Entry 5L3Q (X-ray diffraction, 3.20 A resolution); this record covers chains A and B.

Chain A:
Name: Signal recognition particle 54 kDa protein
Source organism: Homo sapiens
UniProtKB: P61011 (SRP54_HUMAN); residue numbers follow UniProt; this construct covers 1-436
Sequence (442 residues; each row starts with the number of its first residue; numbers below 1 keep their minus sign (His-5 is residue -5)):
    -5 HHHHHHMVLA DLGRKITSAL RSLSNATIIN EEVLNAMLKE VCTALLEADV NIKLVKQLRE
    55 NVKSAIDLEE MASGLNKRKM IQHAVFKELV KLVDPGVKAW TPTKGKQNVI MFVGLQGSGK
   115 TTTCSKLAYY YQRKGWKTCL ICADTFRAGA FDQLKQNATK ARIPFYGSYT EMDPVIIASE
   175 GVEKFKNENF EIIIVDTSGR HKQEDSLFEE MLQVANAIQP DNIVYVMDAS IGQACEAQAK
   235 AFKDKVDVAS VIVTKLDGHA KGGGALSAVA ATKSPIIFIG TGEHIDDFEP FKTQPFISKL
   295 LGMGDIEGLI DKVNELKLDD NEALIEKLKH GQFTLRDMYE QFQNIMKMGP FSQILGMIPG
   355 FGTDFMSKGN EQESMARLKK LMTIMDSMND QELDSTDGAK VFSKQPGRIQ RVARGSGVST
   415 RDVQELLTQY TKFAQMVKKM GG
Not modelled in the structure: -5 to 23, 62-69, 297-436
Construct notes: expression tag (-5 to 0)
Swiss-Prot annotation at these positions:
  - binding site (GTP): Gly108 to Thr115, Asp190 to Arg194, Thr248 to Asp251
  - natural variant: Gly113 (G113R: In SCN8), Thr115 (T115A: In SCN8), Thr117 (deletion: In SCN8), Cys118 (C118Y: In SCN8), Cys136 (C136Y: In SCN8), Ala223 (A223D: In SCN8), Gly226 (G226E: In SCN8), Gly274 (G274D: In SCN8)
Metal / ion sites: Mg2+: Thr115 (together with GMP-PNP)
Ligand contacts:
  - GMP-PNP (GNP; phosphoaminophosphonic acid-guanylate ester), molecule 1: Leu109, Gln110, Gly111, Ser112, Gly113, Lys114, Thr115, Thr116, Lys120, Asp138, Arg141, Gln147, Ser192, Gly193, Thr248, Lys249, Asp251, Gly274, Thr275, Gly276, Glu277
  - GMP-PNP (GNP), molecule 2: Gln110, Gly111, Arg141, His195

Chain B:
Name: Signal recognition particle receptor subunit alpha
Source organism: Homo sapiens
UniProtKB: P08240 (SRPRA_HUMAN); residue numbers follow UniProt; this construct covers 1-638
Sequence (638 residues; numbered 1 to 638; the number before each row is that of its first residue):
     1 MLDFFTIFSK GGLVLWCFQG VSDSCTGPVN ALIRSVLLQE RGGNNSFTHE ALTLKYKLDN
    61 QFELVFVVGF QKILTLTYVD KLIDDVHRLF RDKYRTEIQQ QSALSLLNGT FDFQNDFLRL
   121 LREAEESSKI RAPTTMKKFE DSEKAKKPVR SMIETRGEKP KEKAKNSKKK GAKKEGSDGP
   181 LATSKPVPAE KSGLPVGPEN GVELSKEELI RRKREEFIQK HGRGMEKSNK STKSDAPKEK
   241 GKKAPRVWEL GGCANKEVLD YSTPTTNGTP EAALSEDINL IRGTGSGGQL QDLDCSSSDD
   301 EGAAQNSTKP SATKGTLGGM FGMLKGLVGS KSLSREDMES VLDKMRDHLI AKNVAADIAV
   361 QLCESVANKL EGKVMGTFST VTSTVKQALQ ESLVQILQPQ RRVDMLRDIM DAQRRQRPYV
   421 VTFCGVNGVG KSTNLAKISF WLLENGFSVL IAACDTFRAG AVEQLRTHTR RLSALHPPEK
   481 HGGRTMVQLF EKGYGKDAAG IAMEAIAFAR NQGFDVVLVD TAGRMQDNAP LMTALAKLIT
   541 VNTPDLVLFV GEALVGNEAV DQLVKFNRAL ADHSMAQTPR LIDGIVLTKF DTIDDKVGAA
   601 ISMTYITSKP IVFVGTGQTY CDLRSLNAKA VVAALMKA
Not modelled in the structure: 1-331
Swiss-Prot annotation at these positions:
  - binding site (GTP): Gly425 to Ser432, Asp520 to Arg524, Thr588 to Asp591
  - modified residue: Ser177 (Phosphoserine), Thr284 (Phosphothreonine), Ser296 (Phosphoserine), Ser297 (Phosphoserine), Ser298 (Phosphoserine), Ser473 (Phosphoserine), Thr578 (Phosphothreonine)
  - mutagenesis: Arg407 (R407A: Reduced SR compaction. Impaired interaction with SRP. Impaired detachement from ribosome. Does not impair GTP hydrolysis by the SRP-SR complex)
Metal / ion sites: Mg2+: Ser432 (together with GMP-PNP)
Ligand contacts:
  - adenosine monophosphate (AMP): Phe457, Ala522, Gly523, Leu531
  - GMP-PNP (GNP; phosphoaminophosphonic acid-guanylate ester), molecule 1: Val426, Asn427, Gly428, Val429, Gly430, Lys431, Ser432, Thr433, Asn434, Lys437, Asp455, Arg458, Gln464, Gly523, Thr588, Lys589, Phe590, Asp591, Thr592, Gly615, Thr616, Gly617, Gln618
  - GMP-PNP (GNP), molecule 2: Asn427, Gly428, Arg458, Met525
What the authors report for this chain:
  - binding site for sulfate ion: Lys537
  - binding site for adenosine monophosphate: Phe457, Leu531

Chain A / chain B interface:
Residue-residue contacts (61):
  Lys33(A) - Arg346(B)
  Leu40(A) - Ile350(B)  hydrophobic
  Leu40(A) - Asn557(B)  hydrogen bond (backbone-side chain)
  Glu41(A) - Asn557(B)
  Asp43(A) - Gly556(B)
  Asp43(A) - Asn557(B)  hydrogen bond (side chain-backbone)
  Ile46(A) - Asp347(B)
  Ile46(A) - Ile350(B)  hydrophobic
  Ile46(A) - Ala351(B)  hydrophobic
  Lys50(A) - Asp347(B)  salt bridge
  Gln110(A) - Lys589(B)  hydrogen bond (backbone-side chain)
  Gln110(A) - Gln618(B)
  Gly111(A) - Gly428(B)
  Phe140(A) - Gln618(B)
  Arg141(A) - Arg458(B)
  Arg141(A) - Gln464(B)
  Ala142(A) - Gln464(B)
  Ala142(A) - Thr467(B)
  Ala142(A) - His468(B)
  Gly143(A) - Thr467(B)
  Asp146(A) - Glu463(B)
  Gln147(A) - Arg458(B)
  Gln147(A) - Ala459(B)
  Gln147(A) - Gly460(B)
  Gln150(A) - Ala459(B)
  Gln150(A) - Gly460(B)  hydrogen bond (side chain-backbone)
  Gln150(A) - Glu463(B)  hydrogen bond
  Gln150(A) - Tyr494(B)
  Asn151(A) - Ala459(B)
  His195(A) - Asp591(B)  salt bridge
  His195(A) - Thr592(B)
  Lys196(A) - Asp594(B)  salt bridge
  Gln197(A) - Asp591(B)
  Gln197(A) - Thr592(B)
  Gln197(A) - Asp594(B)  hydrogen bond
  Asp222(A) - Glu552(B)
  Ser224(A) - Glu552(B)
  Ser224(A) - Val555(B)
  Ser224(A) - Gly556(B)  hydrogen bond (backbone-backbone)
  Ser224(A) - Glu558(B)
  Ile225(A) - Leu554(B)
  Gly226(A) - Asn353(B)
  Gly226(A) - Leu554(B)  hydrogen bond (backbone-backbone)
  Gly226(A) - Val555(B)
  Gly226(A) - Gly556(B)
  Gln227(A) - Ile350(B)
  Gln227(A) - Ala351(B)
  Gln227(A) - Asn353(B)  hydrogen bond (backbone-side chain)
  Gln232(A) - Thr592(B)  hydrogen bond (side chain-backbone)
  Lys249(A) - Asn427(B)  hydrogen bond (side chain-backbone)
  Lys249(A) - Met525(B)
  Asp251(A) - Met525(B)
  Gly252(A) - Met525(B)
  His253(A) - Gln526(B)
  His253(A) - Asp527(B)
  His253(A) - Glu558(B)  salt bridge
  His253(A) - Asp561(B)  salt bridge
  Ala254(A) - Glu558(B)
  Glu277(A) - Asn427(B)  hydrogen bond
  Glu277(A) - Phe457(B)
  Glu277(A) - Gly523(B)
Other interface residues (no listed pair), chain A (37 interface residues in all): Lys47, Leu109, Gly193, Leu201, Ala228, His278
Other interface residues (no listed pair), chain B (39 interface residues in all): Asp343, Ala356, Asp357, Arg471, Lys565, Ile593, Lys596

Overview:
Chain A and chain B form an interface of 37 and 39 residues respectively, with 12 hydrogen bonds and 5 salt
bridges. Polar contacts include Lys50(A)-Asp347(B), His195(A)-Asp591(B) and Lys196(A)-Asp594(B). The paper
reports a binding site for adenosine monophosphate at Phe457(B) and Leu531(B); a binding site for sulfate ion
at Lys537(B).
Here chain A is Signal recognition particle 54 kDa protein and chain B is Signal recognition particle receptor
subunit alpha, both from Homo sapiens. Entry 5L3Q (Structure of the GTPase heterodimer of human SRP54 and
SRalpha) was determined by X-ray diffraction, deposited together with 5L3R, 5L3S, 5L3V and 5L3W.
